Entry 8Q1I (electron microscopy, 3.53 A resolution); this record covers chains B and O of the 4 polymer chains in the assembly.

# Chain B (and O)
Molecule: Tail sheath protein
Source organism: Staphylococcus phage 812
Notes: chain O of this document is another copy of the same molecule, construct and numbering; everything in this record applies to it too
UniProtKB: A0A0U1WZ79 (A0A0U1WZ79_9CAUD); residue numbers follow UniProt; this construct covers 1-587
Amino-acid sequence (587 residues; each row starts with the number of its first residue):
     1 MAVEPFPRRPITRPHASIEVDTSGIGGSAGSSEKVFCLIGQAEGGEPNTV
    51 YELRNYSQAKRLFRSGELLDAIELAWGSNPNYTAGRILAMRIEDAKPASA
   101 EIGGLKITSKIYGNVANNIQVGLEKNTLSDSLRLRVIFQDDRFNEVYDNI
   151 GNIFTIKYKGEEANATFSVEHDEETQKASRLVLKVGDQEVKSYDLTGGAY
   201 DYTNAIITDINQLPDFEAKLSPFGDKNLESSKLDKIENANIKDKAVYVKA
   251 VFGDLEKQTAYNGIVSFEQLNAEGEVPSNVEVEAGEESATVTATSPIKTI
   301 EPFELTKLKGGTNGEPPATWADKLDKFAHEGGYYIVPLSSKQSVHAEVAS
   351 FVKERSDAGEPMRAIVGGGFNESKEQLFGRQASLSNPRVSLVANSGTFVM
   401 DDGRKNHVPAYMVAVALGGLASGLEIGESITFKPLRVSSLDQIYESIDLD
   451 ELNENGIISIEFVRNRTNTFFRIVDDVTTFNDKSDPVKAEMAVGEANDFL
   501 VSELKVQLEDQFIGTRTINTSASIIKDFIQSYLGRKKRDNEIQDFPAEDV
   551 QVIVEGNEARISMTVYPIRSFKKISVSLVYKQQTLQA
Disordered / not traced: 1, 94-317, 504-509, 541-544 (chain O: 1, 272-294)
What the authors report for this chain:
  - conformationally variable residues: Glu490 to Ile513

# Interface between chain B and chain O
Contacting residue pairs - 6 pairs, chain B then chain O:
  Val399(B) - Ser383(O)
  Asp401(B) - Ala346(O)
  Asp402(B) - Ala346(O)
  Gly403(B) - Ala346(O)
  Arg436(B) - Ser385(O)  hydrogen bond (side chain-backbone)
  Asn468(B) - Asn481(O)  hydrogen bond
Also at the interface, not in a pair above, chain O (7 interface residues in all): Glu347, Ser350, Asp482

# Overview
6 residues of chain B and 7 residues of chain O are in contact, with 2 hydrogen bonds. Among the polar pairs
are Arg436(B)-Ser385(O) and Asn468(B)-Asn481(O). The paper reports conformational variability at Glu490(B).
Both chains are Tail sheath protein (Staphylococcus phage 812). Entry 8Q1I (Neck-tail junction of phage 812
after tail contraction (C6)) was determined by electron microscopy (same publication as 8Q01, 8Q7D, 8QEK,
8QEM, 8QJE, 8QKH, 8R5G and 8R69).
